PDB entry 8DMJ | electron microscopy, 3.20 A resolution | chains C and E of the 7 polymer chains in the assembly

[Chain C]
Protein: Fusion glycoprotein F0, Fusion glycoprotein F1
Source organism: Nipah henipavirus
UniProtKB: Q9IH63 (FUS_NIPAV); the construct has insertions or renumbered stretches relative to UniProt, so the offset changes along the chain: 26-93 = UniProt 26-93; 108-113 = UniProt 94-99; 117-488 = UniProt 117-488
Amino-acid sequence (529 residues; row label = number of the first residue in the row; note: 14 numbers in that range are skipped by the numbering (no residue carries them; nothing is unmodelled there)):
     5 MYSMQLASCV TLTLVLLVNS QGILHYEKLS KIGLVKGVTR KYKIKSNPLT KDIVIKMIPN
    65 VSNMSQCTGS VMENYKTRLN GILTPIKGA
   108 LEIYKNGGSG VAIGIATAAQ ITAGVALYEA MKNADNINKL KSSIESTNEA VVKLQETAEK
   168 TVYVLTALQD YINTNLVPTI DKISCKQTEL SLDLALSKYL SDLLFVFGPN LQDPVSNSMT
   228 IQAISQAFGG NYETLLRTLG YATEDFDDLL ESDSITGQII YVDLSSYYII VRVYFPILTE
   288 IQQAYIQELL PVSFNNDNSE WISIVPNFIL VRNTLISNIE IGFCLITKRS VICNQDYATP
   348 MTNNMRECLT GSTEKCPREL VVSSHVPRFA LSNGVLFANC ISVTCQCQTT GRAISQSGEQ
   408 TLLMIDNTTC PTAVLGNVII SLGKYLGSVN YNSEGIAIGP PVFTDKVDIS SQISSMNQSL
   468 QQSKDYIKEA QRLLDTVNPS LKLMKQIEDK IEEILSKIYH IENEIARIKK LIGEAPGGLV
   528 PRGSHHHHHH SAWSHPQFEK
Unresolved in the structure: 5-26, 108-188, 445-547
Construct notes: expression tag (5-25, 489-547); linker (114-116)
Curated features (UniProtKB/Swiss-Prot):
  - glycosylation (N-linked (GlcNAc...) asparagine): N64, N67, N113, N414, N464
Cystine bridges: C71-C192, C331-C340, C355-C363, C387-C392, C394-C417

[Chain E]
Protein: antibody 1H1 light chain
Source organism: Mus musculus
Notes: antibody fragment or engineered binder
Amino-acid sequence (107 residues; row label = number of the first residue in the row):
     1 AIQMTQSPAS LSASVGETVT ITCRPSENVH IYLAWYQQKQ GKSPQLLVYN AKTLADGVPS
    61 RFSGSASGTQ FSLKINSLQP EDFGSYYCQH FWSIPYTFGG GTKLEIK
Cystine bridges: C23-C88

[How chain C and chain E interact]
Contacting residue pairs (13):
  T396(C) - S93(E)
  T396(C) - I94(E)  hydrogen bond (backbone-backbone)
  T397(C) - W92(E)  hydrogen bond (side chain-backbone)
  T397(C) - S93(E)
  T397(C) - I94(E)
  T397(C) - Y96(E)
  R399(C) - Y96(E)  hydrogen bond
  N414(C) - W92(E)
  T415(C) - H30(E)
  T415(C) - W92(E)
  T416(C) - Y32(E)
  T416(C) - W92(E)
  P418(C) - W92(E)
Interface residues without a listed pair, chain C (8 interface residues in all): C417
Interface residues without a listed pair, chain E (7 interface residues in all): F91

[In short]
8 residues of chain C and 7 residues of chain E are in contact, with 3 hydrogen bonds. Among the polar pairs
are T397(C)-W92(E), R399(C)-Y96(E) and T396(C)-I94(E).
Chain C is Fusion glycoprotein F0, Fusion glycoprotein F1 (Nipah henipavirus) and chain E is antibody 1H1
light chain (Mus musculus); the structure, Postfusion Nipah virus fusion protein in complex with Fab 1H1, was
determined by electron microscopy.
